PDB entry 3ZFG | X-ray diffraction, 3.20 A resolution | chains B and C of the 4 polymer chains in the assembly

# Chain B
Protein: VP2
Organism: Human enterovirus 71
UniProt: A9X4C2 (A9X4C2_9ENTO); residues 1-254 here correspond to UniProt positions 70-323 (UniProt number = residue number + 69)
Amino-acid sequence (254 residues; each row starts with the number of its first residue):
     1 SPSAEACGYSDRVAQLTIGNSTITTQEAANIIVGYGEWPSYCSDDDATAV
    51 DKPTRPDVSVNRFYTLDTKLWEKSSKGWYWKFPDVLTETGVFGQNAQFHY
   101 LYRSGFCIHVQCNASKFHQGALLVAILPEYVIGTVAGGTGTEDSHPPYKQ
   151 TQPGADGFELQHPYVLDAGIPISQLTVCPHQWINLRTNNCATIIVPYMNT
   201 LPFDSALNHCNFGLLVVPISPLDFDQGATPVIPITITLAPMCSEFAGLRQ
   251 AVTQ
Not modelled in the structure: 1-9

# Chain C
Protein: VP3
Organism: Human enterovirus 71
UniProt: A9X4C2 (A9X4C2_9ENTO); residues 1-242 here correspond to UniProt positions 324-565 (UniProt number = residue number + 323)
Amino-acid sequence (242 residues; row label = number of the first residue in the row):
     1 GFPTEPKPGTNQFLTTDDGVSAPILPNFHPTPCIHIPGEVRNLLELCQVE
    51 TILEVNNVPTNATSLMERLRFPVSAQAGKGELCAVFRADPGRDGPWQSTM
   101 LGQLCGYYTQWSGSLEVTFMFTGSFMATGKMLIAYTPPGGPLPKDRATAM
   151 LGTHVIWDFGLQSSVTLVIPWISNTHYRAHARDGVFDYYTTGLVSIWYQT
   201 NYVVPIGAPNTAYIIALAAAQKNFTMKLCKDTSHILQTASIQ

# Chain B / chain C interface
Pairs across the interface (75; chain B residue first):
  Tyr-35(B) / Gly-38(C)
  Glu-37(B) / His-35(C)  salt bridge
  Glu-37(B) / Pro-37(C)
  Glu-37(B) / Gly-38(C)
  Asp-46(B) / Ile-34(C)
  Asp-46(B) / His-35(C)  hydrogen bond (side chain-backbone)
  Lys-116(B) / Ser-124(C)
  Lys-116(B) / Phe-125(C)  hydrogen bond (backbone-backbone)
  Lys-116(B) / Met-126(C)  hydrogen bond (backbone-backbone)
  Phe-117(B) / Met-126(C)  hydrophobic
  Phe-117(B) / Ile-206(C)
  Phe-117(B) / Gly-207(C)
  Phe-117(B) / Pro-209(C)
  His-118(B) / Ser-124(C)
  Gln-119(B) / Thr-122(C)
  Gln-119(B) / Gly-123(C)
  Gln-119(B) / Ser-124(C)
  Gln-119(B) / Pro-209(C)
  Gln-119(B) / Thr-211(C)  hydrogen bond (side chain-backbone)
  Gln-119(B) / Ala-212(C)
  Gly-120(B) / Thr-122(C)
  Ala-121(B) / Thr-122(C)
  Pro-163(B) / Met-66(C)  hydrophobic
  Tyr-164(B) / Glu-54(C)  hydrogen bond
  Tyr-164(B) / Leu-65(C)
  Tyr-164(B) / Met-66(C)
  Tyr-164(B) / Arg-68(C)
  Ile-172(B) / Leu-69(C)  hydrophobic
  Ser-173(B) / Thr-51(C)
  Ser-173(B) / Ile-52(C)  hydrogen bond (backbone-backbone)
  Ser-173(B) / Glu-54(C)
  Ser-173(B) / Leu-69(C)
  Ser-173(B) / Ser-98(C)  hydrogen bond (side chain-backbone)
  Gln-174(B) / Thr-51(C)
  Gln-174(B) / Ser-98(C)  hydrogen bond (side chain-backbone)
  Gln-174(B) / Met-100(C)
  Gln-174(B) / Gln-103(C)
  Thr-176(B) / Val-49(C)
  Thr-176(B) / Glu-50(C)  hydrogen bond (side chain-backbone)
  Thr-176(B) / Thr-51(C)
  Val-177(B) / Val-49(C)  hydrophobic
  Val-177(B) / Met-100(C)  hydrophobic
  Trp-182(B) / Ile-52(C)  hydrophobic
  Asn-184(B) / Met-120(C)
  Asn-184(B) / Phe-121(C)  hydrogen bond (side chain-backbone)
  Asn-184(B) / Thr-122(C)
  Arg-186(B) / Phe-121(C)
  Arg-186(B) / Gly-123(C)
  Arg-186(B) / Ser-124(C)  hydrogen bond (side chain-backbone)
  Arg-186(B) / Phe-125(C)
  Arg-186(B) / Ala-127(C)  hydrogen bond (side chain-backbone)
  Arg-186(B) / Gly-160(C)  hydrogen bond (side chain-backbone)
  Thr-187(B) / Leu-161(C)
  Thr-187(B) / Ser-163(C)
  Pro-196(B) / Pro-37(C)  hydrophobic
  Tyr-197(B) / Pro-37(C)
  Met-198(B) / Pro-37(C)  hydrophobic
  Asn-199(B) / Ile-36(C)
  Thr-200(B) / Ile-34(C)
  Thr-200(B) / Ile-36(C)
  Leu-201(B) / Ile-34(C)  hydrophobic
  Pro-202(B) / Ile-34(C)
  Val-217(B) / Met-66(C)  hydrophobic
  Ile-219(B) / Met-66(C)  hydrophobic
  Ile-219(B) / Leu-69(C)  hydrophobic
  Ile-219(B) / Arg-70(C)
  Ile-219(B) / Ile-215(C)  hydrophobic
  Ser-220(B) / Thr-122(C)  hydrogen bond
  Ser-220(B) / Tyr-213(C)
  Pro-221(B) / Arg-70(C)
  Pro-221(B) / Tyr-213(C)  hydrophobic
  Phe-224(B) / Pro-209(C)  hydrophobic
  Asp-225(B) / Gly-207(C)
  Asp-225(B) / Ala-208(C)  hydrogen bond (side chain-backbone)
  Asp-225(B) / Pro-209(C)
Interface residues without a listed pair, chain B (36 interface residues in all): Arg-12, Pro-218, Asp-223
Interface residues without a listed pair, chain C (42 interface residues in all): Gln-97, Thr-99, Phe-159, Tyr-202, Leu-217

# In short
36 residues of chain B face 42 of chain C across their interface; the contacts include 15 hydrogen bonds and 1
salt bridge. Polar contacts include Glu-37(B)/His-35(C), Asp-46(B)/His-35(C) and Gln-119(B)/Thr-211(C).
Here chain B is VP2 and chain C is VP3, both from Human enterovirus 71. Entry 3ZFG (Human enterovirus 71 in
complex with capsid binding inhibitor WIN51711) was determined by X-ray diffraction together with 3ZFE and
3ZFF from the same study.
